4Z9C - chains A and D of the 6 polymer chains in the assembly; structure by X-ray diffraction, 2.35 A resolution.

Chain A:
Name: Pertussis toxin-like subunit ArtA
Source organism: Escherichia coli
Notes: EC 2.4.2.30
UniProt: A0A0B1KWV6 (A0A0B1KWV6_ECOLX); residues -14 to 226 here correspond to UniProt positions 1-241 (UniProt number = residue number + 15)
Amino-acid sequence (241 residues; each row starts with the number of its first residue; numbers below 1 keep their minus sign (Met-14 is residue -14)):
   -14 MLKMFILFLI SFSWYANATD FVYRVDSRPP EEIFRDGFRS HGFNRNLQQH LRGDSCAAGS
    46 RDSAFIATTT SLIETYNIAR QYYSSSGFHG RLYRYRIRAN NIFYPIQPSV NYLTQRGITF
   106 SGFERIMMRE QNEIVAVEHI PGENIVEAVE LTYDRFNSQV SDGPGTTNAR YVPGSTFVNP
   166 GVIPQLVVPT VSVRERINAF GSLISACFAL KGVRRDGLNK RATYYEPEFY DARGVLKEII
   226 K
Unresolved in the structure: -14 to 3
Disulfide bonds: Cys41-Cys192
Reported in the primary citation:
  - mutagenesis - I111Y, Q116D/E118D: abolished catalytic activity
  - catalytic residues: Glu118 (proposed by the authors, not directly observed)
  - mutagenesis - Y67F, S70W: decreased catalytic activity
  - catalytic residues: His35 (citing earlier work)
  - mutagenesis - Y67A: abolished catalytic activity on HsGalphai3

Chain D:
Name: Subtilase cytotoxin subunit B-like protein
Source organism: Escherichia coli
UniProt: A0A0B1KTJ4 (A0A0B1KTJ4_ECOLX); residues 1-117 here correspond to UniProt positions 25-141 (UniProt number = residue number + 24)
Amino-acid sequence (127 residues; each row starts with the number of its first residue; numbers below 1 keep their minus sign (Met-1 is residue -1)):
    -1 MADYDKYFSN VQINNLSYGV YTSGGKESQF FCIGIKRDNV TLPIHNMCKV DVFGSHKQGF
    59 DAMMEMAKYY YATGESIRVY YKENVWSDSE FKKAFSTNEL ISLSTCSSSD YCMGPQKDTL
   119 EHHHHHH
Unresolved in the structure: -1, 115-125
Differences from the reference sequence: expression tag (-1 to 0, 118-125)
Disulfide bonds: Cys30-Cys46, Cys104-Cys110

Interface between chain A and chain D:
Pairs across the interface - 12 pairs, chain A then chain D:
  Ser106(A) - Ala70(D)
  Gly107(A) - Ala70(D)  hydrogen bond (backbone-backbone)
  Phe108(A) - Tyr67(D)  hydrophobic
  Phe108(A) - Ala70(D)  hydrophobic
  Phe108(A) - Thr71(D)
  Arg179(A) - Tyr67(D)
  Arg179(A) - Thr71(D)
  Arg179(A) - Glu73(D)  salt bridge
  Lys222(A) - Tyr67(D)
  Ile225(A) - Lys66(D)
  Lys226(A) - Glu63(D)
  Lys226(A) - Lys66(D)

Overview:
7 residues of chain A face 6 of chain D across their interface; the contacts include 1 hydrogen bond and 1
salt bridge. Polar contacts include Arg179(A)-Glu73(D) and Gly107(A)-Ala70(D). From the paper: catalytic
residues Glu118(A) and His35(A); I111Y and Q116D/E118D of chain A abolish catalytic activity; 5 substitutions
were tested in all.
Chain A is Pertussis toxin-like subunit ArtA and chain D is Subtilase cytotoxin subunit B-like protein, both
from Escherichia coli; the structure, EcPltAB Oxidized, was determined by X-ray diffraction, deposited
together with 4Z9D.
